Entry 6NK6 (electron microscopy, 4.06 A resolution (low resolution: residue-level contacts below are approximate; hydrogen-bond / salt-bridge calls are withheld)); this record covers chains C and D of the 16 polymer chains in the assembly.

Chain C (and D):
Protein: E1 glycoprotein
Source organism: Chikungunya virus strain Senegal 37997
Notes: chain D of this document is another copy of the same molecule, construct and numbering; everything in this record applies to it too
UniProtKB: Q5XXP3 (POLS_CHIK3); residues 1-439 here correspond to UniProt positions 810-1248 (UniProt number = residue number + 809)
Amino-acid sequence (439 residues; row label = number of the first residue in the row):
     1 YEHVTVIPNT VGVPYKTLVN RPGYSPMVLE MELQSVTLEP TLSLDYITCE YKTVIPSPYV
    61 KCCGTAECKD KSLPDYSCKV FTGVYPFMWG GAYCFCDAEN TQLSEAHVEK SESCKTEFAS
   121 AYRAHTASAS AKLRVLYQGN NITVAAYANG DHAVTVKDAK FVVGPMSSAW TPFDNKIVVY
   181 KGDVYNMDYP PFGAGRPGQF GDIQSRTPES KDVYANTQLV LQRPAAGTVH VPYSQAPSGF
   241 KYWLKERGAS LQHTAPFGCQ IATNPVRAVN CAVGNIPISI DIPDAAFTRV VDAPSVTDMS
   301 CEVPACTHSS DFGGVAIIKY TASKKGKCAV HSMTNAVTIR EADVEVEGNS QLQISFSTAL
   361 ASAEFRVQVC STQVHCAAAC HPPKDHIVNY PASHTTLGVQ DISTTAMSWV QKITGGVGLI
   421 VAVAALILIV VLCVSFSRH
Disulfides: Cys-49/Cys-114, Cys-62/Cys-94, Cys-63/Cys-96, Cys-68/Cys-78, Cys-259/Cys-271, Cys-301/Cys-376, Cys-306/Cys-380, Cys-328/Cys-370
Covalent attachments: N-acetylglucosamine (NAG) linked to Asn-141

Chain C / chain D interface:
Pairs across the interface (24):
  Arg-123(C) / Asn-149(D)
  Arg-123(C) / Asp-151(D)
  His-125(C) / His-125(D)
  His-125(C) / Thr-126(D)
  Thr-126(C) / His-125(D)
  Tyr-147(C) / Arg-206(D)
  Asp-151(C) / Arg-123(D)
  Asp-151(C) / Lys-176(D)
  Asp-151(C) / Pro-191(D)
  Asp-151(C) / Phe-192(D)
  His-152(C) / Phe-192(D)
  His-152(C) / Arg-206(D)
  Ala-153(C) / Phe-192(D)
  Ala-153(C) / Gly-193(D)
  Ala-153(C) / Ala-194(D)
  Lys-160(C) / Gly-193(D)
  Lys-160(C) / Ala-194(D)
  Lys-160(C) / Tyr-214(D)
  Lys-176(C) / Asp-151(D)
  Pro-191(C) / Asp-151(D)
  Phe-192(C) / Asp-151(D)
  Phe-192(C) / His-152(D)
  Phe-192(C) / Ala-153(D)
  Gly-193(C) / Ala-153(D)
Interface residues without a listed pair, chain C (17 interface residues in all): Thr-41, Asp-45, Thr-155, Ala-194, Arg-206
Interface residues without a listed pair, chain D (17 interface residues in all): Thr-41, Asp-45, Tyr-147

Overview:
The chain C/chain D interface involves 17 residues from each chain.
Chain C and chain D are both E1 glycoprotein (Chikungunya virus strain Senegal 37997); the structure, Electron
Cryo-Microscopy Of Chikungunya VLP in complex with mouse Mxra8 receptor, was determined by electron
microscopy, deposited together with 6NK3, 6NK5 and 6NK7.
